7B0S - chains A and B of the 4 polymer chains in the assembly; structure by electron microscopy, 3.60 A resolution.

Chain A (and B):
Name: Transient receptor potential cation channel subfamily c member 4a
Source organism: Danio rerio
Notes: chain B of this document is another copy of the same molecule, construct and numbering; everything in this record applies to it too
Reference sequence: U3N7D8 (U3N7D8_DANRE); residue numbers follow UniProt; this construct covers 1-915
Chain sequence (915 residues; row label = number of the first residue in the row):
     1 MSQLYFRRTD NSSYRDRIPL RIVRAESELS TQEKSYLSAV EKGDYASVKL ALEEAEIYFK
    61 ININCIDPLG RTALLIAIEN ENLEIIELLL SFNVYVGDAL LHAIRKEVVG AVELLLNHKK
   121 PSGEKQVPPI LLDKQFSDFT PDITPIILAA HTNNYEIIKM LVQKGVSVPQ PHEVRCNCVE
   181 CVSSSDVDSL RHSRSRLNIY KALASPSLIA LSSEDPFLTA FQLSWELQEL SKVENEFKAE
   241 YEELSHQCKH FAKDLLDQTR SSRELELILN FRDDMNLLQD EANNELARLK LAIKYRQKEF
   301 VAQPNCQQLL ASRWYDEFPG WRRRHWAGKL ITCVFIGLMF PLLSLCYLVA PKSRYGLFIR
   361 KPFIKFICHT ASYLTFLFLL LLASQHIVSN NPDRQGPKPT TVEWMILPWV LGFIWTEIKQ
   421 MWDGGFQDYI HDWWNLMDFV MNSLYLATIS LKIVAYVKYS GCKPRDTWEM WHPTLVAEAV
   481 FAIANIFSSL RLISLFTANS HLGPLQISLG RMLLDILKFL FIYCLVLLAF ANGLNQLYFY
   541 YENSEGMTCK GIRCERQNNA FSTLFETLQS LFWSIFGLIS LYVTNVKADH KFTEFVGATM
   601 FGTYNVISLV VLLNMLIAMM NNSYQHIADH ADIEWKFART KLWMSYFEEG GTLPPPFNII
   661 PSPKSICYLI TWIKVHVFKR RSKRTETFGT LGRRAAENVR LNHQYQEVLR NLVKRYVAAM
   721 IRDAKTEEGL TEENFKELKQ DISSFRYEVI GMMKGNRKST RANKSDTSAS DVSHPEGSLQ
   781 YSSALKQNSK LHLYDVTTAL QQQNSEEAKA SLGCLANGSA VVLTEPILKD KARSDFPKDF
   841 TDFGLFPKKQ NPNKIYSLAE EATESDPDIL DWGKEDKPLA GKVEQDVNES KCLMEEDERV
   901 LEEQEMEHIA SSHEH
Unresolved in the structure: 1-28, 119-134, 175-186, 273-283, 318-323, 389-390, 660-695, 755-915
Ion coordination: Ca2+: Gln420, Asp438
Small-molecule neighbours:
  - 44E ((2R)-3-(phosphonooxy)propane-1,2-diyl dihexanoate), molecule 1: Cys524, Arg553, Phe565, Leu568, Gln569, Phe572, Trp573
  - 44E, molecule 2: Phe595, Ala598, Thr599, Gly602, Thr603, Val606
  - S9Q (5-chloranyl-4-[3-oxidanylidene-4-[[2-(trifluoromethyl)phenyl]methyl]piperazin-1-yl]-1H-pyridazin-6-one): His369, Thr370, Tyr373, Phe413, Asp438, Met441, Asn442, Tyr445, Ser488, Arg491, Leu495, Tyr646
From the paper describing this entry:
  - binding site for S9Q: His369, Tyr373, Phe413, Met441, Asn442, Ser488, Arg491, Leu495, Tyr646
  - conformationally variable residues (side-chain flip): His369, Leu495
  - Ca2+ coordination: Gln420, Asp438
  - specificity-determining residues: Phe413, Asn442 (proposed by the authors, not directly observed)

How chain A and chain B interact:
Residue-residue contacts - 89 pairs, chain A then chain B:
  Pro68(A) - Lys159(B)
  Leu69(A) - Glu156(B)
  Leu69(A) - Arg722(B)
  Gly70(A) - Arg722(B)
  Arg71(A) - Arg722(B)
  Phe136(A) - Asn711(B)
  Phe136(A) - Lys714(B)
  Asp138(A) - Arg260(B)  hydrogen bond (backbone-side chain)
  Asp188(A) - Ser261(B)
  Asp188(A) - Ser262(B)  hydrogen bond
  Ser189(A) - Ser262(B)
  Leu190(A) - Ser262(B)
  Leu190(A) - Asn305(B)
  Arg191(A) - Ser261(B)
  Glu236(A) - Gln308(B)  hydrogen bond
  Phe237(A) - Gln308(B)
  Lys518(A) - His501(B)
  Phe519(A) - Leu505(B)  hydrophobic
  Phe519(A) - Leu509(B)  hydrophobic
  Phe521(A) - Phe496(B)  hydrophobic
  Ile522(A) - Leu505(B)  hydrophobic
  Leu525(A) - Ile493(B)  hydrophobic
  Leu525(A) - Phe496(B)  hydrophobic
  Ala529(A) - Ile486(B)
  Ala529(A) - Ser489(B)
  Asn532(A) - Leu381(B)
  Asn532(A) - Asn485(B)
  Gly533(A) - Ala482(B)
  Gly533(A) - Ile486(B)
  Asn535(A) - Ser384(B)  hydrogen bond
  Gln536(A) - Ser384(B)
  Gln536(A) - Glu478(B)  hydrogen bond
  Gln536(A) - Phe481(B)
  Gln536(A) - Asn485(B)
  Phe539(A) - Ser384(B)
  Tyr540(A) - Arg465(B)
  Tyr540(A) - Glu478(B)  hydrogen bond
  Tyr541(A) - Arg465(B)
  Arg556(A) - Glu555(B)  salt bridge
  Ile579(A) - Leu578(B)
  Leu581(A) - Arg553(B)
  Leu581(A) - Trp573(B)  hydrophobic
  Tyr582(A) - Arg553(B)
  Tyr582(A) - Cys554(B)
  Thr584(A) - Arg553(B)
  Asn585(A) - Arg553(B)  hydrogen bond (side chain-backbone)
  Ala588(A) - Asp466(B)
  Asp589(A) - Met470(B)
  His590(A) - Arg465(B)
  His590(A) - Asp466(B)
  Lys591(A) - Met470(B)
  Phe592(A) - Trp471(B)  hydrophobic
  Phe595(A) - Phe565(B)  hydrophobic
  Met600(A) - Ala482(B)  hydrophobic
  Met600(A) - Ile483(B)  hydrophobic
  Met600(A) - Ile486(B)  hydrophobic
  Gly602(A) - Trp573(B)
  Val606(A) - Phe572(B)  hydrophobic
  Asn614(A) - Leu616(B)
  Asn614(A) - Met620(B)
  Met615(A) - Leu509(B)  hydrophobic
  Met615(A) - Met512(B)
  Met615(A) - Ile516(B)  hydrophobic
  Ala618(A) - Asn621(B)
  Ala618(A) - Tyr624(B)
  Asn621(A) - Asn621(B)
  Asn622(A) - Tyr624(B)
  Asn622(A) - Gln625(B)  hydrogen bond
  Leu730(A) - Leu730(B)
  Thr731(A) - Thr726(B)
  Thr731(A) - Leu730(B)
  Glu732(A) - Thr726(B)  hydrogen bond (backbone-backbone)
  Glu732(A) - Glu728(B)  hydrogen bond (side chain-backbone)
  Glu732(A) - Gly729(B)  hydrogen bond (side chain-backbone)
  Glu733(A) - Thr726(B)  hydrogen bond
  Phe735(A) - Asn734(B)
  Phe735(A) - Glu737(B)
  Leu738(A) - Leu738(B)  hydrophobic
  Ile742(A) - Leu738(B)  hydrophobic
  Ile742(A) - Asp741(B)
  Ile742(A) - Ile742(B)  hydrophobic
  Phe745(A) - Phe745(B)  hydrophobic
  Arg746(A) - Ser744(B)
  Arg746(A) - Phe745(B)
  Arg746(A) - Glu748(B)  salt bridge
  Ile750(A) - Glu748(B)
  Ile750(A) - Met752(B)  hydrophobic
  Met753(A) - Met752(B)  hydrophobic
  Met753(A) - Met753(B)  hydrophobic
Also at the interface, not in a pair above, chain A (77 interface residues in all): Arg105, Phe139, Ser193, Val526, Leu528, Phe530, Leu537, Glu542, Leu564, Ser580, Thr593, Ala598, Phe601, Asn605, Leu609, Val610, Val611, Ile617, Met619, Lys739, Val749
Also at the interface, not in a pair above, chain B (78 interface residues in all): Thr259, Pro304, Leu380, Ala383, His386, Asp393, Trp468, Leu475, Val476, Ala479, Leu490, Leu492, Leu502, Leu513, Ile552, Gln569, Phe576, Ile617, Asp723, Lys725, Glu727, Val749

Overview:
77 residues of chain A face 78 of chain B across their interface; the contacts include 12 hydrogen bonds and 2
salt bridges. Polar pairs include Arg556(A)-Glu555(B), Arg746(A)-Glu748(B) and Asp138(A)-Arg260(B). From the
paper: a binding site for S9Q at His369(A), Tyr373(A) and Phe413(A) among others; Ca2+ coordination by
Gln420(A) and Asp438(A).
Both chains are Transient receptor potential cation channel subfamily c member 4a (Danio rerio). Entry 7B0S
(TRPC4 in complex with inhibitor GFB-8438) was determined by electron microscopy, deposited together with
7B05, 7B0J, 7B16 and 7B1G.
